Entry 8TVV (electron microscopy, 3.70 A resolution); this record covers chains A and F of the 15 polymer chains in the assembly.

# Chain A
Name: DNA-directed RNA polymerase II subunit RPB1
Source organism: Saccharomyces cerevisiae
Notes: EC 2.7.7.6
UniProtKB: P04050 (RPB1_YEAST); numbering as in UniProt (aligned over 1-1733)
Amino-acid sequence (1733 residues; row label = number of the first residue in the row):
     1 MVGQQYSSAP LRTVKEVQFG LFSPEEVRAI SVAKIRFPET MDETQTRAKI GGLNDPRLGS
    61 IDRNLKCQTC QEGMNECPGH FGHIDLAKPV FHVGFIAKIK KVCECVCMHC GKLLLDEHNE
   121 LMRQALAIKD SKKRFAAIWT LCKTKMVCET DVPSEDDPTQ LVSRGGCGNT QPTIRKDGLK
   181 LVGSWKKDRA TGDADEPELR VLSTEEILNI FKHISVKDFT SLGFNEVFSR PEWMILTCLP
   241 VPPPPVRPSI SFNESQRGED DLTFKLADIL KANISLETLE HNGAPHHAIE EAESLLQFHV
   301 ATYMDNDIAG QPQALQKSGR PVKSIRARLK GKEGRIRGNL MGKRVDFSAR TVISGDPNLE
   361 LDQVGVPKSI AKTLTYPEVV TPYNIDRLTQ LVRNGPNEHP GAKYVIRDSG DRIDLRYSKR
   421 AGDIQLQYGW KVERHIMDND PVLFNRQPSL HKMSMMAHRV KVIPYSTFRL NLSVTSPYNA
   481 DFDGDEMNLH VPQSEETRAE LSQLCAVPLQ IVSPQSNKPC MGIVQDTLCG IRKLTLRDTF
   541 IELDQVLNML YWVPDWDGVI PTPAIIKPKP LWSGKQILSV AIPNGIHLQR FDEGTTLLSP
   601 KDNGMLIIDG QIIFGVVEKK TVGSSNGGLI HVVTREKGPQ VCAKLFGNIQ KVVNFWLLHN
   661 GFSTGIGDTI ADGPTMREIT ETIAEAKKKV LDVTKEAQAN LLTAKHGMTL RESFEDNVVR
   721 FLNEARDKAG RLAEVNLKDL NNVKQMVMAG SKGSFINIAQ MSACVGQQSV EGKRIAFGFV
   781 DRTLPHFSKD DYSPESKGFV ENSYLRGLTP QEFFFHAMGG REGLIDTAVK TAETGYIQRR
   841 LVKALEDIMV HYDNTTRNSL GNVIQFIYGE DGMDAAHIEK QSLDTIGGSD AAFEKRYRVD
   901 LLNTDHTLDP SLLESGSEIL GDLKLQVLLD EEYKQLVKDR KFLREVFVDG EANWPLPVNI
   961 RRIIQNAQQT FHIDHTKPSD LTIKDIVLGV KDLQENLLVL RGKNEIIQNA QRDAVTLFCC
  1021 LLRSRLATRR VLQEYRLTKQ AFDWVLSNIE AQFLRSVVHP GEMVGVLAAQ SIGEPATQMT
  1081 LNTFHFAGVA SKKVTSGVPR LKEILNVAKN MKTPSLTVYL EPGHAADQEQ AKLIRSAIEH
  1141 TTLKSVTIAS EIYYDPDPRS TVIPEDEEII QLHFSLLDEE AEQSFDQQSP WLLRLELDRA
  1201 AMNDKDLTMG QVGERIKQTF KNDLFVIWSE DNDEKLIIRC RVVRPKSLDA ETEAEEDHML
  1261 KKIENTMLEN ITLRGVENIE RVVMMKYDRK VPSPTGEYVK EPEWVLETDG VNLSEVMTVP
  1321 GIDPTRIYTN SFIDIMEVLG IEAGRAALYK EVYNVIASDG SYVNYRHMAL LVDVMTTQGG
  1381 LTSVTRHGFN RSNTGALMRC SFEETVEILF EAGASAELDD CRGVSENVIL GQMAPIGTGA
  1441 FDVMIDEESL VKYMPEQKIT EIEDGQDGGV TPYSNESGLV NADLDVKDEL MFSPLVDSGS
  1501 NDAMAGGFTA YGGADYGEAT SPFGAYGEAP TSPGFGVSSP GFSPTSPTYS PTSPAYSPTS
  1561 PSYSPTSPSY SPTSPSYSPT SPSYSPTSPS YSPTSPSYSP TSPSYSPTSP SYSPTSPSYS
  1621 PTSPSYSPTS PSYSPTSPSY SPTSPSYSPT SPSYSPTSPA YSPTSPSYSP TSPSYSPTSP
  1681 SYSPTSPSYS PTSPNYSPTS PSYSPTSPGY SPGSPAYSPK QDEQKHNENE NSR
Unresolved in the structure: 1-8, 42-44, 188-198, 1079-1096, 1158-1187, 1221-1224, 1243-1256, 1455-1733
Swiss-Prot annotation at these positions:
  - region: P248 to D260 (Lid loop), N306 to K323 (Rudder loop), P810 to E822 (Bridging helix)
  - binding site (Zn(2+)): C67, C70, C77, H80, C107, C110, C148, C167
  - binding site (Mg(2+)): D481, D483, D485
  - modified residue: T1471 (Phosphothreonine)
  - cross-link (Glycyl lysine isopeptide (Lys-Gly)): K695 (interchain with G-Cter in ubiquitin), K1246 (interchain with G-Cter in ubiquitin), K1350 (interchain with G-Cter in ubiquitin)
  - natural variant: S1653 to P1659 (deletion: In strain: A364A)
  - mutagenesis: K1246 (K1246R: Impairs ubiquitination during transcription stress)
Metal / ion sites: Zn2+ site 1: C67, C70, C77, H80; Zn2+ site 2: C107, C110, C167; Mg2+: D481, D483 (shared with 1 residue of chain R)

# Chain F
Name: DNA-directed RNA polymerases I, II, and III subunit RPABC2
Source organism: Saccharomyces cerevisiae
UniProtKB: P20435 (RPAB2_YEAST); residue numbers follow UniProt; this construct covers 1-155
Amino-acid sequence (155 residues; numbered 1 to 155; the number before each row is that of its first residue):
     1 MSDYEEAFND GNENFEDFDV EHFSDEETYE EKPQFKDGET TDANGKTIVT GGNGPEDFQQ
    61 HEQIRRKTLK EKAIPKDQRA TTPYMTKYER ARILGTRALQ ISMNAPVFVD LEGETDPLRI
   121 AMKELAEKKI PLVIRRYLPD GSFEDWSVEE LIVDL
Unresolved in the structure: 1-74
Swiss-Prot annotation at these positions:
  - region: L111 to L132 (Leucine-zipper)
  - modified residue: S24 (Phosphoserine)

# How chain A and chain F interact
Contacting residue pairs (53; chain A residue first):
  V379(A) - S102(F)
  T381(A) - S102(F)
  P382(A) - N104(F)
  Y383(A) - T115(F)  hydrogen bond (backbone-side chain)
  N384(A) - T115(F)
  E495(A) - P117(F)
  A499(A) - G95(F)
  A499(A) - L118(F)  hydrophobic
  S502(A) - L118(F)
  Q503(A) - R90(F)  hydrogen bond
  L504(A) - A91(F)  hydrophobic
  Y852(A) - R136(F)
  Y852(A) - Y137(F)
  Y852(A) - L138(F)  hydrophobic
  R857(A) - P139(F)
  R1001(A) - A80(F)
  R1001(A) - T82(F)  hydrogen bond
  R1001(A) - P83(F)
  K1003(A) - Q78(F)  hydrogen bond
  L1054(A) - Y84(F)
  R1055(A) - D154(F)
  H1059(A) - T86(F)
  H1059(A) - K87(F)  hydrogen bond (side chain-backbone)
  P1060(A) - T86(F)
  P1060(A) - Y88(F)
  E1062(A) - K87(F)
  E1062(A) - Y88(F)  hydrogen bond
  M1433(A) - R92(F)
  G1437(A) - Y88(F)
  T1438(A) - Y88(F)
  T1438(A) - R92(F)  hydrogen bond (backbone-side chain)
  F1441(A) - E89(F)
  F1441(A) - R92(F)
  F1441(A) - I134(F)  hydrophobic
  F1441(A) - R135(F)
  D1442(A) - I134(F)
  D1442(A) - R135(F)  hydrogen bond (backbone-backbone)
  D1442(A) - Y137(F)  hydrogen bond
  V1443(A) - R92(F)
  V1443(A) - L132(F)  hydrophobic
  V1443(A) - V133(F)
  M1444(A) - L132(F)
  M1444(A) - V133(F)  hydrogen bond (backbone-backbone)
  M1444(A) - R135(F)
  I1445(A) - V133(F)
  D1446(A) - P131(F)  hydrogen bond (backbone-backbone)
  D1446(A) - L132(F)
  D1446(A) - V133(F)
  D1446(A) - S147(F)
  S1449(A) - P131(F)
  L1450(A) - F108(F)  hydrophobic
  Y1453(A) - F108(F)  hydrogen bond (side chain-backbone)
  Y1453(A) - K129(F)
Other interface residues (no listed pair), chain A (37 interface residues in all): E496, H851, D853, G1061, R1422, G1439
Other interface residues (no listed pair), chain F (41 interface residues in all): T81, M85, I93, L94, A98, L99, V107, L111, I120, E149

# Summary
Chain A and chain F form an interface of 37 and 41 residues respectively; the contacts include 12 hydrogen
bonds. Polar contacts include Y383(A)-T115(F), Q503(A)-R90(F) and R1001(A)-T82(F). Curated annotation
(UniProt) lists 8 Zn2+-binding residues, 3 Mg2+-binding residues and one mutagenesis site on chain A.
Chain A is DNA-directed RNA polymerase II subunit RPB1 and chain F is DNA-directed RNA polymerases I, II, and
III subunit RPABC2, both from Saccharomyces cerevisiae; the structure, Cryo-EM structure of backtracked Pol
II, was determined by electron microscopy together with 8TUG, 8TVP, 8TVQ, 8TVS, 8TVW, 8TVX and 8TVY from the
same study.
